PDB entry 9DMK | electron microscopy, 2.46 A resolution | chains A and E of the 7 polymer chains in the assembly

== Chain A ==
Name: Acetylcholine receptor subunit alpha
From: Homo sapiens
UniProt: P02708 (ACHA_HUMAN); residues -19 to 437 here correspond to UniProt positions 1-457 (UniProt number = residue number + 20)
Chain sequence (457 residues; each row starts with the number of its first residue; numbers below 1 keep their minus sign (Met-19 is residue -19)):
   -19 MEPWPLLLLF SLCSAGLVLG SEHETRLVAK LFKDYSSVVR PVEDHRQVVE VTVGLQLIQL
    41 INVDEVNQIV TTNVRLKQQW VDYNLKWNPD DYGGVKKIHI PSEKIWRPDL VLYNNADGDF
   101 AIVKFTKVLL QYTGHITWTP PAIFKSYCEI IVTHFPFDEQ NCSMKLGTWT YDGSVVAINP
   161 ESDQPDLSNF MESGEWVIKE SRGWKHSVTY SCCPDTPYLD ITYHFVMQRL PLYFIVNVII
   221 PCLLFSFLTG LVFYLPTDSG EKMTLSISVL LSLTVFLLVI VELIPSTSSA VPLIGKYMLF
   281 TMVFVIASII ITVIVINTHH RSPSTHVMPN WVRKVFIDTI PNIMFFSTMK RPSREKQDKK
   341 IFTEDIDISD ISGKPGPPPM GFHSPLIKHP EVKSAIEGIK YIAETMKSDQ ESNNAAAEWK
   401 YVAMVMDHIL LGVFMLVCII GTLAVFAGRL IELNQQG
Disordered / not traced: -19 to 0, 330-367
Disulfide bonds: Cys128-Cys142
Glycans and other covalent adducts: glycan linked to Asn141
Swiss-Prot annotation at these positions:
  - glycosylation: Asn141 (N-linked (GlcNAc...) asparagine)

== Chain E ==
Name: Acetylcholine receptor subunit beta
From: Homo sapiens
UniProt: P11230 (ACHB_HUMAN); residues -22 to 478 here correspond to UniProt positions 1-501 (UniProt number = residue number + 23)
Chain sequence (503 residues; numbered -22 to 480; the number before each row is that of its first residue; numbers below 1 keep their minus sign (Met-22 is residue -22)):
   -22 MTPGALLMLL GALGAPLAPG VRGSEAEGRL REKLFSGYDS SVRPAREVGD RVRVSVGLIL
    38 AQLISLNEKD EEMSTKVYLD LEWTDYRLSW DPAEHDGIDS LRITAESVWL PDVVLLNNND
    98 GNFDVALDIS VVVSSDGSVR WQPPGIYRSS CSIQVTYFPF DWQNCTMVFS SYSYDSSEVS
   158 LQTGLGPDGQ GHQEIHIHEG TFIENGQWEI IHKPSRLIQP PGDPRGGREG QRQEVIFYLI
   218 IRRKPLFYLV NVIAPCILIT LLAIFVFYLP PDAGEKMGLS IFALLTLTVF LLLLADKVPE
   278 TSLSVPIIIK YLMFTMVLVT FSVILSVVVL NLHHRSPHTH QMPLWVRQIF IHKLPLYLRL
   338 KRPKPERDLM PEPPHCSSPG SGWGRGTDEY FIRKPPSDFL FPKPNRFQPE LSAPDLRRFI
   398 DGPNRAVALL PELREVVSSI SYIARQLQEQ EDHDALKEDW QFVAMVVDRL FLWTFIIFTS
   458 VGTLVIFLDA TYHLPPPDPF PSR
Disordered / not traced: -22 to 0, 164-167, 200-205, 342-406
Differences from the reference sequence: expression tag (479-480)
Disulfide bonds: Cys128-Cys142
Glycans and other covalent adducts: N-acetylglucosamine (NAG) linked to Asn141
Swiss-Prot annotation at these positions:
  - modified residue: Tyr367 (Phosphotyrosine)
  - glycosylation: Asn141 (N-linked (GlcNAc...) asparagine)

== How chain A and chain E interact ==
Pairs across the interface (104):
  Ser1(A) with Val19(E); Arg20(E), hydrogen bond (side chain-backbone); Pro21(E); Ala22(E), hydrogen bond (backbone-backbone); Tyr63(E)
  Glu2(A) with Tyr63(E), hydrogen bond
  Glu4(A) with Val19(E)
  Thr5(A) with Asp16(E); Val19(E)
  Val8(A) with Asp16(E)
  Gln39(A) with Asn96(E), hydrogen bond; Ser127(E)
  Arg55(A) with Leu93(E); Phe100(E); Tyr149(E)
  Gly73(A) with Val25(E)
  Gly74(A) with Val25(E)
  Val75(A) with Val25(E), hydrophobic
  Lys77(A) with Asp152(E); Glu155(E), salt bridge
  His79(A) with Ser18(E); Ser150(E); Tyr151(E); Glu155(E), salt bridge
  Lys104(A) with Gly98(E), hydrogen bond (side chain-backbone); Asn99(E)
  Thr106(A) with Tyr149(E)
  Lys107(A) with Tyr151(E), hydrogen bond
  Thr119(A) with Tyr149(E), hydrogen bond (backbone-side chain)
  Pro120(A) with Tyr149(E)
  Pro121(A) with Phe100(E), hydrophobic; Tyr149(E)
  Met171(A) with Ser127(E)
  Glu172(A) with Leu280(E)
  Gly174(A) with Thr278(E); Ser279(E), hydrogen bond (backbone-backbone); Leu280(E)
  Glu175(A) with Glu277(E)
  Leu210(A) with Ser279(E), hydrogen bond (backbone-side chain)
  Leu212(A) with Ser279(E); Val282(E), hydrophobic
  Tyr213(A) with Pro276(E); Glu277(E); Thr278(E); Ser279(E), hydrogen bond (backbone-side chain)
  Val216(A) with Val282(E), hydrophobic; Ile286(E), hydrophobic; Met290(E)
  Asn217(A) with Ile286(E)
  Leu224(A) with Thr297(E)
  Phe227(A) with Ile301(E), hydrophobic
  Leu228(A) with Leu261(E), hydrophobic; Thr297(E); Val300(E), hydrophobic
  Leu231(A) with Ile301(E), hydrophobic; Val304(E)
  Tyr234(A) with Val304(E); Asn308(E), hydrogen bond (backbone-side chain); Arg312(E)
  Leu235(A) with Met254(E), hydrophobic; Val304(E); Leu307(E), hydrophobic
  Pro236(A) with Leu307(E); Asn308(E); His311(E)
  Asp238(A) with His311(E)
  Ser239(A) with His311(E)
  Glu241(A) with Gly251(E); Glu252(E); Lys253(E); Met254(E), hydrogen bond (side chain-backbone); Gly255(E), hydrogen bond (side chain-backbone)
  Thr244(A) with Gly255(E)
  Leu245(A) with Ile258(E), hydrophobic
  Ser248(A) with Ile258(E); Phe259(E)
  Val249(A) with Ile258(E), hydrophobic
  Leu251(A) with Leu262(E)
  Ser252(A) with Leu262(E); Thr265(E)
  Val255(A) with Leu262(E), hydrophobic
  Phe256(A) with Thr265(E)
  Leu258(A) with Leu269(E), hydrophobic
  Val259(A) with Leu269(E), hydrophobic; Ala272(E), hydrophobic
  Glu262(A) with Leu269(E)
  Phe326(A) with Arg312(E); His317(E)
  Ser327(A) with Thr316(E); His317(E)
  Thr328(A) with Thr316(E), hydrogen bond (backbone-backbone)
  Met329(A) with His315(E); Thr316(E)
  Ile376(A) with Val413(E), hydrophobic
  Ile379(A) with Val413(E), hydrophobic
  Lys380(A) with Glu412(E), salt bridge
  Ala383(A) with Ser416(E); Tyr419(E)
  Lys387(A) with Tyr419(E)
  Gln390(A) with Tyr419(E), hydrogen bond; Gln423(E), hydrogen bond
  Tyr401(A) with Thr316(E)
  Met404(A) with Thr316(E); His317(E)
Also at the interface, not in a pair above, chain A (71 interface residues in all): Ile41, Asn53, Pro81, Ile123, Ser173, Ile220, Pro221, Phe225, Leu263, Met386, Ala397
Also at the interface, not in a pair above, chain E (68 interface residues in all): Gly14, Arg64, Trp86, Asn94, Asn95, Ser154, Val266, Leu268, Ser281, Met293, Val294, Val305, Ile420

== Summary ==
The interface between chain A and chain E involves 71 residues on one side and 68 on the other; the contacts
include 16 hydrogen bonds and 3 salt bridges. Polar pairs include Lys77(A)-Glu155(E), His79(A)-Glu155(E) and
Lys380(A)-Glu412(E). N-acetylglucosamine is covalently linked to Asn141(E).
Chain A is Acetylcholine receptor subunit alpha and chain E is Acetylcholine receptor subunit beta, both from
Homo sapiens; the structure, Human muscle nAChR with one fab1b-bound, was determined by electron microscopy,
deposited together with 9DMG, 9DMH, 9DMJ, 9DML, 9DMQ, 9DMS and 9DMT.
